Entry 5FGD (X-ray diffraction, 2.80 A resolution); this record covers chains D and E of the 28 polymer chains in the assembly.

Chain D:
Protein: Proteasome subunit alpha type-5
Organism: Saccharomyces cerevisiae (strain ATCC 204508 / S288c)
Notes: EC 3.4.25.1
UniProt: P32379 (PSA5_YEAST); residues -7 to 252 here correspond to UniProt positions 1-260 (UniProt number = residue number + 8)
Chain sequence (260 residues; row label = number of the first residue in the row; numbers below 1 keep their minus sign (Met-7 is residue -7)):
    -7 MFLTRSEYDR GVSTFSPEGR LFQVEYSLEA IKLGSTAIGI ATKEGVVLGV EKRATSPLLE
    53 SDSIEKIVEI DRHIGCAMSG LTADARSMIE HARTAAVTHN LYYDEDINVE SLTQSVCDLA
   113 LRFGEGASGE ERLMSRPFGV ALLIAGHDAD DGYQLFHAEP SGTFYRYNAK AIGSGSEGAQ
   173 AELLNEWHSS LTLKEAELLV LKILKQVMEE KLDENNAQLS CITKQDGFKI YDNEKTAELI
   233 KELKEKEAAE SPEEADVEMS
Not modelled in the structure: -7 to 0, 118-124, 243-252

Chain E:
Protein: Proteasome subunit alpha type-6
Organism: Saccharomyces cerevisiae (strain ATCC 204508 / S288c)
Notes: EC 3.4.25.1
UniProt: P40302 (PSA6_YEAST); residues 0-233 here correspond to UniProt positions 1-234 (UniProt number = residue number + 1)
Chain sequence (234 residues; row label = number of the first residue in the row; numbering starts at 0):
     0 MFRNNYDGDT VTFSPTGRLF QVEYALEAIK QGSVTVGLRS NTHAVLVALK RNADELSSYQ
    60 KKIIKCDEHM GLSLAGLAPD ARVLSNYLRQ QCNYSSLVFN RKLAVERAGH LLCDKAQKNT
   120 QSYGGRPYGV GLLIIGYDKS GAHLLEFQPS GNVTELYGTA IGARSQGAKT YLERTLDTFI
   180 KIDGNPDELI KAGVEAISQS LRDESLTVDN LSIAIVGKDT PFTIYDGEAV AKYI
Not modelled in the structure: 0-2
Curated features (UniProtKB/Swiss-Prot):
  - modified residue: Ser13 (Phosphoserine)
  - cross-link: Lys190 (Glycyl lysine isopeptide (Lys-Gly) (interchain with G-Cter in ubiquitin))

Interface between chain D and chain E:
Pairs across the interface (42):
  Ser5(D) - Arg125(E)
  Thr6(D) - Gly7(E)
  Thr6(D) - Gln20(E)
  Phe7(D) - Gln20(E)  hydrogen bond (backbone-side chain)
  Phe7(D) - Tyr23(E)
  Phe7(D) - Leu76(E)  hydrophobic
  Phe7(D) - Arg125(E)
  Phe7(D) - Pro126(E)
  Ser8(D) - Tyr23(E)
  Pro9(D) - Tyr23(E)  hydrophobic
  Pro9(D) - Glu26(E)
  Glu10(D) - Glu26(E)
  Glu10(D) - Gln30(E)
  Gly11(D) - Tyr23(E)
  Gly11(D) - Ala27(E)
  Leu13(D) - Arg125(E)
  Gln106(D) - Arg81(E)  hydrogen bond
  Asp110(D) - Arg81(E)  salt bridge
  Leu113(D) - Pro78(E)  hydrophobic
  Leu113(D) - Arg125(E)
  Glu117(D) - Tyr122(E)  hydrogen bond
  Ser153(D) - Pro78(E)
  Gly154(D) - Pro78(E)
  Thr155(D) - Gln59(E)
  Phe156(D) - Gln59(E)
  Tyr157(D) - Arg50(E)
  Tyr157(D) - Ala52(E)
  Tyr157(D) - Ser56(E)
  Tyr157(D) - Ser57(E)
  Tyr157(D) - Gln59(E)
  Arg158(D) - Ser56(E)
  Arg158(D) - Ser57(E)  hydrogen bond (backbone-backbone)
  Tyr159(D) - Ala52(E)
  Tyr159(D) - Asp53(E)
  Tyr159(D) - Leu55(E)
  Tyr159(D) - Ser56(E)
  Asn160(D) - Leu55(E)  hydrogen bond (backbone-backbone)
  Ala161(D) - Leu55(E)
  Gln172(D) - Asp53(E)  hydrogen bond
  Gln172(D) - Leu55(E)
  Leu175(D) - Leu55(E)
  Leu176(D) - Leu55(E)  hydrophobic
Also at the interface, not in a pair above, chain D (26 interface residues in all): Arg2, Gly3
Also at the interface, not in a pair above, chain E (26 interface residues in all): Asp6, Ala24, Asn51, Glu54, Asp79, Gly123, Gly128

Overview:
The chain D/chain E interface involves 26 residues from each chain; the contacts include 6 hydrogen bonds and
1 salt bridge. Polar pairs include Asp110(D)-Arg81(E), Phe7(D)-Gln20(E) and Gln106(D)-Arg81(E).
Chain D is Proteasome subunit alpha type-5 and chain E is Proteasome subunit alpha type-6, both from
Saccharomyces cerevisiae (strain ATCC 204508 / S288c); the structure, Yeast 20S proteasome beta5-H(-2)L-T1A
double mutant in complex with Carfilzomib, was determined by X-ray diffraction (same publication as 5CZ4,
5CZ5, 5CZ6, 5CZ7, 5CZ8, 5CZ9 and 16 further entries).
